Entry 4UYP (X-ray diffraction, 1.49 A resolution); this record covers chains A and D of the 4 polymer chains in the assembly.

[Chain A]
Molecule: Cellulosomal scaffoldin anchoring protein C
Organism: Acetivibrio cellulolyticus
UniProt: Q7WYN2 (Q7WYN2_9FIRM); residues 2-143 here correspond to UniProt positions 326-467 (UniProt number = residue number + 324)
Chain sequence (151 residues; numbered 1 to 151; the number before each row is that of its first residue):
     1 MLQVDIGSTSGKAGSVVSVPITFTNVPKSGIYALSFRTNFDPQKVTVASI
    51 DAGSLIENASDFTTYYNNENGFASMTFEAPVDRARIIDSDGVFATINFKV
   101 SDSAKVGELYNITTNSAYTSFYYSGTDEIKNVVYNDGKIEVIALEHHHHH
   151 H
Not modelled in the structure: 145-151
Differences from the reference sequence: initiating methionine (1); expression tag (144-151)
What the authors report for this chain:
  - specificity-determining residues: Tyr122 (proposed by the authors, not directly observed)

[Chain D]
Molecule: Cellulosomal scaffoldin adaptor protein B
Organism: Acetivibrio cellulolyticus
UniProt: Q7WYN3 (Q7WYN3_9FIRM); residues 1-75 here correspond to UniProt positions 868-942 (UniProt number = residue number + 867)
Chain sequence (75 residues; row label = number of the first residue in the row):
     1 KFIYGDVDGNGSVRSIDAVLIRDYVLGKINEFPYEYGMLAADVDGNGSIK
    51 INDAVLVRDYVLGKIFLFPVEEKEE
Not modelled in the structure: 74-75
Differences from the reference sequence: engineered mutation Ser15 (Ile882 in Q7WYN3), Ile16 (Asn883 in Q7WYN3)
Bound ions: Ca2+ site 1: Asp6, Asp8, Asn10, Ser12, Asp17; Ca2+ site 2: Asp42, Asp44, Asn46, Ser48, Asp53
What the authors report for this chain:
  - mutagenesis - I15S/I51S (100-fold), N16I/N52I (1000-fold): decreased binding to Cellulosomal scaffoldin anchoring protein C (chain A)

[Interface between chain A and chain D]
Residue-residue contacts - 41 pairs, chain A then chain D:
  Tyr32(A) - Val55(D)  hydrophobic
  Tyr32(A) - Arg58(D)  hydrogen bond
  Tyr32(A) - Asp59(D)  hydrogen bond
  Ala33(A) - Val55(D)  hydrophobic
  Leu34(A) - Ile51(D)
  Ser35(A) - Val25(D)
  Ser35(A) - Ile51(D)
  Arg37(A) - Val25(D)  hydrogen bond (side chain-backbone)
  Arg37(A) - Leu26(D)  hydrogen bond (side chain-backbone)
  Arg37(A) - Gly27(D)
  Thr63(A) - Arg22(D)
  Thr63(A) - Leu26(D)
  Tyr65(A) - Leu26(D)
  Tyr65(A) - Gly27(D)
  Tyr65(A) - Lys28(D)
  Phe72(A) - Leu26(D)
  Phe72(A) - Gly27(D)
  Ser74(A) - Leu26(D)  hydrogen bond (side chain-backbone)
  Met75(A) - Leu26(D)
  Thr76(A) - Arg22(D)
  Thr76(A) - Leu26(D)
  Thr76(A) - Ile51(D)
  Glu78(A) - Arg22(D)  salt bridge
  Glu78(A) - Ile51(D)
  Glu78(A) - Ala54(D)
  Glu78(A) - Val55(D)
  Glu78(A) - Arg58(D)
  Ala79(A) - Arg58(D)  hydrogen bond (backbone-side chain)
  Pro80(A) - Arg58(D)
  Val81(A) - Arg58(D)
  Val81(A) - Asp59(D)
  Val81(A) - Lys64(D)
  Tyr118(A) - Val25(D)
  Ser120(A) - Lys50(D)
  Ser120(A) - Ile51(D)
  Tyr122(A) - Lys50(D)  hydrogen bond
  Tyr122(A) - Asn52(D)  hydrogen bond
  Gly125(A) - Asn52(D)  hydrogen bond (backbone-side chain)
  Gly125(A) - Leu56(D)
  Thr126(A) - Pro69(D)
  Glu128(A) - Lys50(D)  salt bridge
Other interface residues (no listed pair), chain A (22 interface residues in all): Thr64
Other interface residues (no listed pair), chain D (17 interface residues in all): Tyr24, Leu62
The authors on this interface:
  - specific contacts: Ala33(A)-Ile51(D) (hydrophobic contact), Leu34(A)-Ile51(D) (hydrophobic contact), Thr63(A)-Leu26(D) (hydrophobic contact), Thr64(A)-Leu26(D) (hydrophobic contact), Ser74(A)-Leu26(D) (hydrophobic contact), Thr76(A)-Leu26(D) (hydrophobic contact), Glu78(A)-Arg22(D) (salt bridge), Tyr118(A)-Val25(D) (hydrophobic contact), Lys50(D)-Tyr122(A) (hydrogen bond)
  - interface residues, chain A: Tyr32(A), Ser74(A), Ala79(A), Tyr122(A)
  - interface residues, chain D: Leu26(D), Ile51(D)

[In short]
22 residues of chain A and 17 residues of chain D are in contact, with 9 hydrogen bonds and 2 salt bridges.
Polar contacts include Glu78(A)-Arg22(D), Glu128(A)-Lys50(D) and Tyr32(A)-Arg58(D). The authors report
hydrophobic contacts between Ala33(A) and Ile51(D), Leu34(A) and Ile51(D) and Thr63(A) and Leu26(D) among
others; a salt bridge between Glu78(A) and Arg22(D); a hydrogen bond between Lys50(D) and Tyr122(A). The paper
reports that I15S/I51S and N16I/N52I of chain D reduce binding to Cellulosomal scaffoldin anchoring protein C
(chain A); interface residues Tyr32(A), Ser74(A) and Leu26(D) among others.
Chain A is Cellulosomal scaffoldin anchoring protein C and chain D is Cellulosomal scaffoldin adaptor protein
B, both from Acetivibrio cellulolyticus; the structure, High resolution structure of the third cohesin ScaC in
complex with the ScaB dockerin with a ..., was determined by X-ray diffraction together with 4UYQ from the
same study.
